PDB entry 3SZ5 | X-ray diffraction, 2.80 A resolution | chains A and B

== Chain A ==
Name: Exonuclease
From: Laribacter hongkongensis
UniProt: C1D7P6 (C1D7P6_LARHH); residues 1-203 here = UniProt positions 1-203
Sequence (216 residues; numbered 1 to 216; the number before each row is that of its first residue):
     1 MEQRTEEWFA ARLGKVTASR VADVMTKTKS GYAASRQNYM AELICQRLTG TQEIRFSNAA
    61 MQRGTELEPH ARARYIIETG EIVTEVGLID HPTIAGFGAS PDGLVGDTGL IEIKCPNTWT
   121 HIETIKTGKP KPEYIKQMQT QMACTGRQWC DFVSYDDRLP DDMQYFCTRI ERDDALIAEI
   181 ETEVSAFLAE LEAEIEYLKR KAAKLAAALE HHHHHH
Not modelled in the structure: 1-4, 28-32, 55-57, 207-216
Differences from the reference sequence: expression tag (204-216)
Metal / ion sites: Mg2+ site 1: Ser100, Asp102; Mg2+ site 2: Asp102, Glu112, Ile113 (shared with DT211(B) of chain B)
Reported in the primary citation:
  - binding site for the 4-nt DNA strand (chain B): Ser100, Lys114, Cys115, Thr120, Tyr134
  - Mg2+ coordination: Ser100, Asp102, Ile113
  - catalytic residues: Asp102
  - catalytic residues: Lys114 (proposed by the authors, not directly observed)
  - mutagenesis - K114A, Y134A, Y134F: decreased catalytic activity
  - mutagenesis - E68A: decreased catalytic activity on linear S-phosphorylated dsDNA

== Chain B ==
Molecule: 4-nt DNA strand
Sequence (4 nucleotides; each row starts with the number of its first residue):
   210 TTTT
Metal / ion sites: Mg2+: DT211 (shared with Asp102(A), Glu112(A), Ile113(A) of chain A)

== Interface between chain A and chain B ==
Residue-residue contacts - 30 pairs, chain A then chain B:
  Trp8(A) - DT210(B)  sugar contact
  Phe9(A) - DT210(B)  base contact
  Arg12(A) - DT210(B)  salt bridge to the phosphate
  Thr17(A) - DT210(B)  hydrogen bond to the phosphate
  Ala18(A) - DT210(B)  hydrogen bond to the phosphate
  Ser19(A) - DT210(B)  hydrogen bond to the phosphate
  Asn58(A) - DT212(B)  base contact
  Ala60(A) - DT212(B)  sugar contact
  Met61(A) - DT211(B)  base contact
  Met61(A) - DT212(B)  sugar contact
  Gly64(A) - DT211(B)  phosphate contact
  Gly64(A) - DT212(B)  phosphate contact
  Thr65(A) - DT211(B)  hydrogen bond to the sugar
  Glu68(A) - DT211(B)  sugar contact
  Leu88(A) - DT210(B)  phosphate contact
  Ala99(A) - DT210(B)  phosphate contact
  Ser100(A) - DT210(B)  hydrogen bond to the phosphate
  Asp102(A) - DT211(B)  phosphate contact
  Glu112(A) - DT211(B)  phosphate contact
  Ile113(A) - DT211(B)  phosphate contact
  Lys114(A) - DT211(B)  salt bridge to the phosphate
  Lys114(A) - DT212(B)  phosphate contact
  Cys115(A) - DT212(B)  hydrogen bond to the phosphate
  Pro116(A) - DT212(B)  phosphate contact
  Pro116(A) - DT213(B)  phosphate contact
  Asn117(A) - DT212(B)  phosphate contact
  Asn117(A) - DT213(B)  hydrogen bond to the phosphate
  Thr120(A) - DT213(B)  hydrogen bond to the phosphate
  Tyr134(A) - DT213(B)  base contact
  Gln137(A) - DT211(B)  phosphate contact
Also at the interface, not in a pair above, chain A (26 interface residues in all): Gly98

== Overview ==
26 residues of chain A and 4 residues of chain B are in contact, with 8 hydrogen bonds and 2 salt bridges.
Polar contacts include Thr65(A)-DT211(B), Thr17(A)-DT210(B) and Ala18(A)-DT210(B). The Mg2+ site 1 is built by
Ser100(A) and Asp102(A). From the paper: catalytic residues Asp102(A) and Lys114(A); K114A, Y134A and Y134F of
chain A reduce catalytic activity.
Here chain A is Exonuclease (Laribacter hongkongensis) and chain B is a 4-nt DNA strand. Entry 3SZ5 (Crystal
Structure of LHK-Exo in complex with 5-phosphorylated oligothymidine (dT)4) was determined by X-ray
diffraction together with 3SYY and 3SZ4 from the same study.
